PDB entry 8UTL | X-ray diffraction, 1.56 A resolution | chains A and C

Chain A:
Molecule: Cationic trypsin
From: Bos taurus
Notes: EC 3.4.21.4
Reference sequence: P00760 (TRY1_BOVIN); the construct lacks a stretch of the UniProt sequence and is renumbered around it, so the offset changes along the chain: 16-34 = UniProt 24-42; 37-67 = UniProt 43-73; 69-125 = UniProt 74-130; 127-130 = UniProt 131-134; 5 more segments
Sequence (223 residues; row label = number of the first residue in the row; note: 10 numbers in that range are skipped by the numbering (no residue carries them; nothing is unmodelled there)):
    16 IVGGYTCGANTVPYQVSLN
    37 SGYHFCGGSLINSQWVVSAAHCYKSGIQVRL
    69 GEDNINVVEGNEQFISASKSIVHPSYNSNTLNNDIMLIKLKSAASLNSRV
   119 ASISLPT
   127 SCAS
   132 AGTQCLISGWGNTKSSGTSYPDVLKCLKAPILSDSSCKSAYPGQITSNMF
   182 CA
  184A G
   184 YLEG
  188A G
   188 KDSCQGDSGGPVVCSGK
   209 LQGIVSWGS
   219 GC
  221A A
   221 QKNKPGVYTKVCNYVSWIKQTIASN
Curated features (UniProtKB/Swiss-Prot):
  - active site (Charge relay system): His57, Asp102, Ser195
  - binding site (Ca(2+)): Glu70, Asn72, Val75, Glu80
  - binding site (substrate): Asp189, Ser190, Gln192, Gly193, Ser195
Cystine bridges: Cys22-Cys157, Cys42-Cys58, Cys128-Cys232, Cys136-Cys201, Cys168-Cys182, Cys191-Cys220
Ion coordination: Ca2+: Glu70, Asn72, Val75, Glu80

Chain C:
Molecule: Thr3Dap mutated microviridin J
Sequence (13 residues; each row starts with the number of its first residue):
     2 ISXRKYPSDWEEW
Not modelled in the structure: 14
Modified positions: DPP (diaminopropanoic acid) at position 4
Covalent attachments: covalent link DPP_4-Asp10

Chain A / chain C interface:
Pairs across the interface (38):
  His40(A) - Tyr7(C)
  Phe41(A) - Lys6(C)
  Phe41(A) - Tyr7(C)  hydrogen bond (backbone-backbone)
  Cys42(A) - Lys6(C)
  His57(A) - DPP_4(C)
  His57(A) - Arg5(C)
  His57(A) - Lys6(C)
  His57(A) - Asp10(C)  salt bridge
  Lys60(A) - Lys6(C)
  Asn97(A) - Ile2(C)
  Thr98(A) - Ile2(C)
  Leu99(A) - Ile2(C)  hydrophobic
  Leu99(A) - DPP_4(C)
  Tyr151(A) - Tyr7(C)  hydrophobic
  Asp189(A) - Arg5(C)  salt bridge
  Ser190(A) - Arg5(C)  hydrogen bond
  Cys191(A) - Arg5(C)
  Gln192(A) - DPP_4(C)  hydrogen bond (side chain-backbone)
  Gln192(A) - Arg5(C)
  Gln192(A) - Lys6(C)
  Gln192(A) - Pro8(C)
  Gly193(A) - Arg5(C)  hydrogen bond (backbone-backbone)
  Gly193(A) - Lys6(C)
  Gly193(A) - Tyr7(C)
  Asp194(A) - Arg5(C)  hydrogen bond (backbone-backbone)
  Ser195(A) - Arg5(C)  hydrogen bond (side chain-backbone)
  Ser195(A) - Lys6(C)  hydrogen bond (side chain-backbone)
  Ser214(A) - DPP_4(C)
  Ser214(A) - Arg5(C)  hydrogen bond (backbone-backbone)
  Trp215(A) - Ile2(C)  hydrophobic
  Trp215(A) - Ser3(C)
  Trp215(A) - DPP_4(C)
  Trp215(A) - Arg5(C)
  Gly216(A) - Ser3(C)  hydrogen bond (backbone-backbone)
  Gly216(A) - Arg5(C)
  Gly219(A) - Arg5(C)  hydrogen bond (backbone-side chain)
  Cys220(A) - Arg5(C)
  Gly226(A) - Arg5(C)
Interface residues without a listed pair, chain A (27 interface residues in all): Tyr39, Cys58, Gln175, Val213, Tyr228
Interface residues without a listed pair, chain C (10 interface residues in all): Ser9, Glu13

Overview:
Chain A and chain C form an interface of 27 and 10 residues respectively; the contacts include 10 hydrogen
bonds and 2 salt bridges. Polar pairs include His57(A)-Asp10(C), Asp189(A)-Arg5(C) and Ser190(A)-Arg5(C).
Chain A is Cationic trypsin (Bos taurus) and chain C is Thr3Dap mutated microviridin J; the structure, Bovine
trypsin in complex with Thr3Dap mutated microviridin J, was determined by X-ray diffraction (same publication
as 8UO7).
